PDB entry 5CZ7 | X-ray diffraction, 2.50 A resolution | chains D and E of the 28 polymer chains in the assembly

Chain D:
Molecule: Proteasome subunit alpha type-5
Organism: Saccharomyces cerevisiae (strain ATCC 204508 / S288c)
Notes: EC 3.4.25.1
UniProt: P32379 (PSA5_YEAST); residues -7 to 252 here correspond to UniProt positions 1-260 (UniProt number = residue number + 8)
Amino-acid sequence (260 residues; each row starts with the number of its first residue; numbers below 1 keep their minus sign (Met-7 is residue -7)):
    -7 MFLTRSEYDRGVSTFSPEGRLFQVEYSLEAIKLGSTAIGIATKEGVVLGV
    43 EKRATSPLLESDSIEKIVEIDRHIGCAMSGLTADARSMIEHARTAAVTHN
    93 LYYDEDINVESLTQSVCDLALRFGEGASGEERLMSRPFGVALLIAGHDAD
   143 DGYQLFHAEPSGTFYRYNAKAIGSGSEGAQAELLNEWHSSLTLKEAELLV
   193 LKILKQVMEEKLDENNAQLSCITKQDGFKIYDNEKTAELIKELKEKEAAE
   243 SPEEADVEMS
Unresolved in the structure: -7 to 0, 118-124, 243-252

Chain E:
Molecule: Proteasome subunit alpha type-6
Organism: Saccharomyces cerevisiae (strain ATCC 204508 / S288c)
Notes: EC 3.4.25.1
UniProt: P40302 (PSA6_YEAST); residues 0-233 here correspond to UniProt positions 1-234 (UniProt number = residue number + 1)
Amino-acid sequence (234 residues; row label = number of the first residue in the row; numbering starts at 0):
     0 MFRNNYDGDTVTFSPTGRLFQVEYALEAIKQGSVTVGLRSNTHAVLVALK
    50 RNADELSSYQKKIIKCDEHMGLSLAGLAPDARVLSNYLRQQCNYSSLVFN
   100 RKLAVERAGHLLCDKAQKNTQSYGGRPYGVGLLIIGYDKSGAHLLEFQPS
   150 GNVTELYGTAIGARSQGAKTYLERTLDTFIKIDGNPDELIKAGVEAISQS
   200 LRDESLTVDNLSIAIVGKDTPFTIYDGEAVAKYI
Unresolved in the structure: 0-2
UniProt features mapped onto this chain:
  - modified residue: Ser13 (Phosphoserine)
  - cross-link: Lys190 (Glycyl lysine isopeptide (Lys-Gly) (interchain with G-Cter in ubiquitin))

Interface between chain D and chain E:
Pairs across the interface (41; chain D residue first):
  Ser5(D) with Arg125(E)
  Thr6(D) with Gly7(E); Gln20(E)
  Phe7(D) with Gln20(E), hydrogen bond (backbone-side chain); Tyr23(E); Leu76(E), hydrophobic; Arg125(E); Pro126(E); Gly128(E)
  Ser8(D) with Tyr23(E)
  Pro9(D) with Tyr23(E), hydrophobic; Glu26(E)
  Glu10(D) with Glu26(E); Gln30(E)
  Gly11(D) with Tyr23(E); Ala27(E)
  Leu13(D) with Arg125(E)
  Gln106(D) with Arg81(E), hydrogen bond
  Asp110(D) with Arg81(E), salt bridge
  Leu113(D) with Pro78(E), hydrophobic; Arg125(E)
  Ser153(D) with Pro78(E)
  Gly154(D) with Pro78(E)
  Thr155(D) with Gln59(E)
  Phe156(D) with Gln59(E)
  Tyr157(D) with Arg50(E), hydrogen bond (side chain-backbone); Ala52(E); Ser56(E); Ser57(E); Gln59(E)
  Arg158(D) with Ser56(E); Ser57(E), hydrogen bond (backbone-backbone)
  Tyr159(D) with Ala52(E); Asp53(E); Leu55(E); Ser56(E)
  Asn160(D) with Leu55(E), hydrogen bond (backbone-backbone)
  Ala161(D) with Leu55(E)
  Gln172(D) with Asp53(E), hydrogen bond; Leu55(E)
  Leu176(D) with Leu55(E), hydrophobic
Also at the interface, not in a pair above, chain D (27 interface residues in all): Arg2, Gly3, Glu117, Leu175, Trp179
Also at the interface, not in a pair above, chain E (25 interface residues in all): Asp6, Ala24, Asn51, Glu54, Asp79, Gly123

In short:
27 residues of chain D face 25 of chain E across their interface; the contacts include 6 hydrogen bonds and 1
salt bridge. Among the polar pairs are Asp110(D)-Arg81(E), Phe7(D)-Gln20(E) and Gln106(D)-Arg81(E).
Here chain D is Proteasome subunit alpha type-5 and chain E is Proteasome subunit alpha type-6, both from
Saccharomyces cerevisiae (strain ATCC 204508 / S288c). Entry 5CZ7 (Yeast 20S proteasome beta5-T1A beta5-K81R
double mutant in complex with Bortezomib, propeptide expressed in cis) was determined by X-ray diffraction
together with 5CZ4, 5CZ5, 5CZ6, 5CZ8, 5CZ9, 5CZA and 16 further entries from the same study.
